PDB entry 6X58 | X-ray diffraction, 3.26 A resolution | chains C and D of the 6 polymer chains in the assembly

== Chain C ==
Protein: 10E8v4 Fab Heavy Chain
Source organism: Homo sapiens
Notes: antibody fragment or engineered binder
Chain sequence (233 residues; row label = number of the first residue in the row):
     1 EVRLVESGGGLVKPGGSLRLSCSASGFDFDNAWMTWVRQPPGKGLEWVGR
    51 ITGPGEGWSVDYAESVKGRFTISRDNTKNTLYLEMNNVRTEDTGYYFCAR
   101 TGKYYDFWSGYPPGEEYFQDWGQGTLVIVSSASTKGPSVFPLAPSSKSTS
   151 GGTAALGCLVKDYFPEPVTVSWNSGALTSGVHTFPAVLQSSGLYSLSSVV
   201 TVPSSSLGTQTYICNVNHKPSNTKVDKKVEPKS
Cystine bridges: Cys22-Cys98, Cys158-Cys214

== Chain D ==
Protein: 10E8v4 Fab Light Chain
Source organism: Homo sapiens
Notes: antibody fragment or engineered binder
Chain sequence (211 residues; numbered 2 to 212; the number before each row is that of its first residue):
     2 SELTQDPAVSVALKQTVTITCRGDSLRSHYASWYQKKPGQAPVLLFYGKN
    52 NRPSGIPDRFSGSASGNRASLTITGAQAEDEADYYCSSRDKSGSRLSVFG
   102 GGTKLTVLSQPKAAPSVTLFPPSSEELQANKATLVCLISDFYPGAVTVAW
   152 KADSSPVKAGVETTTPSKQSNNKYAASSYLSLTPEQWKSHRSYSCQVTHE
   202 GSTVEKTVAPT
Cystine bridges: Cys22-Cys87, Cys137-Cys196

== How chain C and chain D interact ==
Residue-residue contacts (89):
  Val37(C) with Phe100(D), hydrophobic
  Gln39(C) with Lys37(D); Tyr86(D)
  Gly44(C) with Tyr86(D)
  Leu45(C) with Pro43(D), hydrophobic; Tyr86(D); Phe100(D)
  Trp47(C) with Leu97(D), hydrophobic; Ser98(D); Phe100(D)
  Arg50(C) with Arg96(D), hydrogen bond (side chain-backbone)
  Asp61(C) with Arg96(D), salt bridge; Leu97(D)
  Tyr62(C) with Leu97(D)
  Tyr104(C) with Tyr48(D), hydrophobic; Gly49(D); Lys50(D), hydrogen bond (side chain-backbone); Asn52(D), hydrogen bond
  Asp106(C) with Lys50(D)
  Ser109(C) with Tyr31(D), hydrogen bond
  Tyr111(C) with Ser29(D); His30(D)
  Pro112(C) with His30(D); Gly94(D)
  Pro113(C) with His30(D); Arg90(D), hydrogen bond (backbone-side chain); Gly94(D); Ser95(D)
  Gly114(C) with His30(D), hydrogen bond (backbone-side chain); Arg90(D), hydrogen bond (backbone-side chain)
  Glu115(C) with His30(D), salt bridge; Tyr31(D), hydrogen bond (side chain-backbone); Arg90(D)
  Glu116(C) with Ser33(D); Arg90(D), salt bridge; Arg96(D); Ser98(D)
  Tyr117(C) with Ser33(D); Tyr35(D); Leu45(D), hydrophobic; Tyr48(D)
  Phe118(C) with Tyr35(D), hydrogen bond (backbone-side chain); Leu45(D); Ser88(D); Phe100(D), hydrophobic
  Gln119(C) with Leu45(D)
  Trp121(C) with Pro43(D); Phe100(D), hydrophobic
  Gly122(C) with Ala42(D)
  Gln123(C) with Gly40(D)
  Phe140(C) with Ser124(D); Glu127(D)
  Pro141(C) with Ser124(D); Glu126(D)
  Leu142(C) with Phe121(D); Val136(D), hydrophobic
  Ala143(C) with Phe121(D)
  Lys147(C) with Thr119(D)
  Ser148(C) with Thr119(D)
  Ala155(C) with Phe121(D)
  Leu159(C) with Glu127(D); Thr134(D); Tyr180(D), hydrophobic
  Lys161(C) with Glu127(D), salt bridge; Lys132(D); Thr134(D), hydrogen bond
  Asp162(C) with Lys132(D)
  His182(C) with Ser168(D); Gln170(D); Ala176(D)
  Phe184(C) with Leu138(D), hydrophobic; Ala176(D); Ala177(D); Ser178(D)
  Pro185(C) with Thr165(D); Thr166(D); Ser168(D)
  Val187(C) with Glu163(D); Thr164(D); Thr165(D); Tyr180(D), hydrophobic
  Leu188(C) with Glu163(D)
  Ser195(C) with Tyr180(D)
  Leu196(C) with Tyr180(D)
  Ser197(C) with Val136(D); Tyr180(D), hydrogen bond (backbone-side chain)
  Val199(C) with Leu138(D), hydrophobic
  Lys227(C) with Glu126(D), salt bridge
  Lys232(C) with Thr212(D)
Interface residues without a listed pair, chain C (50 interface residues in all): Lys43, Glu46, Glu64, Phe97, Ala186, Gln189
Interface residues without a listed pair, chain D (53 interface residues in all): Asp91, Lys92, Ser93, Val99, Gly101, Gly102, Ala130, Lys169, Ser182, Lys207

== Overview ==
50 residues of chain C face 53 of chain D across their interface; the contacts include 11 hydrogen bonds and 5
salt bridges. Among the polar pairs are Asp61(C)-Arg96(D), Glu115(C)-His30(D) and Glu116(C)-Arg90(D).
Chain C is 10E8v4 Fab Heavy Chain and chain D is 10E8v4 Fab Light Chain, both from Homo sapiens; the
structure, MPER-Fluc-Ec2 bound to 10E8v4 antibody, was determined by X-ray diffraction.
